PDB entry 7YK5 | electron microscopy, 2.00 A resolution | chains A and K of the 28 polymer chains in the assembly

Chain A:
Name: Ribulose bisphosphate carboxylase large chain
Organism: Phaeodactylum tricornutum
Notes: EC 4.1.1.39
Reference sequence: E9PAI6 (E9PAI6_PHATR); residue numbers follow UniProt; this construct covers 1-490
Chain sequence (490 residues; numbered 1 to 490; the number before each row is that of its first residue):
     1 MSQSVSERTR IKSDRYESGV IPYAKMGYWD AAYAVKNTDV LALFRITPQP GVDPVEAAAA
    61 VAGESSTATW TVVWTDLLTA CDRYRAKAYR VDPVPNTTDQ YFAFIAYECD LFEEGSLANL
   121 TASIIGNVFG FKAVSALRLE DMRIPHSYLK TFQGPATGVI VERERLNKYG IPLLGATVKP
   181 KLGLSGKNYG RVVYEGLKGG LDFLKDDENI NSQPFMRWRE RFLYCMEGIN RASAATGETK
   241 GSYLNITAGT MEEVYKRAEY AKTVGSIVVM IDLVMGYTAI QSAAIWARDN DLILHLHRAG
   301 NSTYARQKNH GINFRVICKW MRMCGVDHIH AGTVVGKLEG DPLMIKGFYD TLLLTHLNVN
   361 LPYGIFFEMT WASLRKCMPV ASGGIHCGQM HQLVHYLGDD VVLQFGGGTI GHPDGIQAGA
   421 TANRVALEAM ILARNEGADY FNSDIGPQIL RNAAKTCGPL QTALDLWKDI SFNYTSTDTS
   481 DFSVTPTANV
Disordered / not traced: 1-3, 485-490
Modified / non-standard residues: P48, P155 (4-hydroxyproline; HYP); C109 (S-hydroxycysteine; CSO); K150, K198 (4-hydroxy-lysine; LYO); L174 (beta-hydroxyleucine; HLU); K205 (lysine nz-carboxylic acid; KCX); K346 (N-trimethyllysine; M3L)
Ligand contacts:
  - 2-carboxyarabinitol-1,5-diphosphate (CAP), molecule 1: E64, T69, W70, N127
  - 2-carboxyarabinitol-1,5-diphosphate (CAP), molecule 2: T177, K179, K181, K205, D207, E208, H297, R298, H330, K337, L338, S382, G383, G384, F405, G406, G407

Chain K:
Name: Multifunctional fusion protein
Organism: Phaeodactylum tricornutum
Reference sequence: A0A6B9XNC0 (A0A6B9XNC0_PHATR); residue numbers follow UniProt; this construct covers 1-139
Chain sequence (139 residues; each row starts with the number of its first residue):
     1 MRLTQGCFSF LPDLTDQQIE KQIAYCITKG WAMNVEWTDD PHPRNSYWEL WGLPLFDVKD
    61 PASVMFELRE ARKSCAAGYI RINAFNAAYG TESCVMSFIV NRPSNEPGFY LERQELEGRR
   121 IAYTTKSYSV QANPEGGRY

Interface between chain A and chain K:
Pairs across the interface - 14 pairs, chain A then chain K:
  G183(A) - E92(K)
  K187(A) - Y47(K)  hydrogen bond (backbone-side chain)
  K187(A) - S93(K)
  K187(A) - C94(K)
  G190(A) - Y47(K)
  R191(A) - Y47(K)  hydrogen bond (backbone-side chain)
  R191(A) - W48(K)  hydrogen bond (side chain-backbone)
  R191(A) - L50(K)
  Y194(A) - E49(K)  hydrogen bond
  E195(A) - L50(K)
  Y224(A) - Y47(K)
  R231(A) - N45(K)
  R231(A) - Y47(K)  hydrogen bond (side chain-backbone)
  R231(A) - E49(K)  salt bridge
Interface residues without a listed pair, chain A (12 interface residues in all): N188, K198, E227, P413
Interface residues without a listed pair, chain K (13 interface residues in all): E36, R44, S46, L53, F85

In short:
12 residues of chain A and 13 residues of chain K are in contact; the contacts include 5 hydrogen bonds and 1
salt bridge. Polar contacts include R231(A)-E49(K), K187(A)-Y47(K) and R191(A)-Y47(K). Bound to chain A:
2-carboxyarabinitol-1,5-diphosphate.
Here chain A is Ribulose bisphosphate carboxylase large chain and chain K is Multifunctional fusion protein,
both from Phaeodactylum tricornutum. Entry 7YK5 (Rubisco from Phaeodactylum tricornutum bound to
PYCO1(452-592)) was determined by electron microscopy.
